Entry 8JSH (electron microscopy, 4.40 A resolution (low resolution: residue-level contacts below are approximate; hydrogen-bond / salt-bridge calls are withheld)); this record covers chains 3 and g of the 14 polymer chains in the assembly.

== Chain 3 ==
Name: 30S ribosomal protein S20
Source organism: Escherichia coli
UniProt: P0A7U7 (RS20_ECOLI); residues 0-86 here correspond to UniProt positions 1-87 (UniProt number = residue number + 1)
Sequence (87 residues; numbered 0 to 86; the number before each row is that of its first residue; numbering starts at 0):
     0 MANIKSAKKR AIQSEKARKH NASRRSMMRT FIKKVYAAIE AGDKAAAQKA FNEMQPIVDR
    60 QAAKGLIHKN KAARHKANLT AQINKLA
Not modelled in the structure: 0-1

== Chain g ==
Molecule: 16S ribosomal RNA
Source organism: Escherichia coli
Sequence (1539 nucleotides; row label = number of the first residue in the row):
     2 AAUUGAAGAG UUUGAUCAUG GCUCAGAUUG AACGCUGGCG GCAGGCCUAA CACAUGCAAG
    62 UCGAACGGUA ACAGGAAGAA GCUUGCUUCU UUGCUGACGA GUGGCGGACG GGUGAGUAAU
   122 GUCUGGGAAA CUGCCUGAUG GAGGGGGAUA ACUACUGGAA ACGGUAGCUA AUACCGCAUA
   182 ACGUCGCAAG ACCAAAGAGG GGGACCUUCG GGCCUCUUGC CAUCGGAUGU GCCCAGAUGG
   242 GAUUAGCUAG UAGGUGGGGU AACGGCUCAC CUAGGCGACG AUCCCUAGCU GGUCUGAGAG
   302 GAUGACCAGC CACACUGGAA CUGAGACACG GUCCAGACUC CUACGGGAGG CAGCAGUGGG
   362 GAAUAUUGCA CAAUGGGCGC AAGCCUGAUG CAGCCAUGCC GCGUGUAUGA AGAAGGCCUU
   422 CGGGUUGUAA AGUACUUUCA GCGGGGAGGA AGGGAGUAAA GUUAAUACCU UUGCUCAUUG
   482 ACGUUACCCG CAGAAGAAGC ACCGGCUAAC UCCGUGCCAG CAGCCGCGGU AAUACGGAGG
   542 GUGCAAGCGU UAAUCGGAAU UACUGGGCGU AAAGCGCACG CAGGCGGUUU GUUAAGUCAG
   602 AUGUGAAAUC CCCGGGCUCA ACCUGGGAAC UGCAUCUGAU ACUGGCAAGC UUGAGUCUCG
   662 UAGAGGGGGG UAGAAUUCCA GGUGUAGCGG UGAAAUGCGU AGAGAUCUGG AGGAAUACCG
   722 GUGGCGAAGG CGGCCCCCUG GACGAAGACU GACGCUCAGG UGCGAAAGCG UGGGGAGCAA
   782 ACAGGAUUAG AUACCCUGGU AGUCCACGCC GUAAACGAUG UCGACUUGGA GGUUGUGCCC
   842 UUGAGGCGUG GCUUCCGGAG CUAACGCGUU AAGUCGACCG CCUGGGGAGU ACGGCCGCAA
   902 GGUUAAAACU CAAAUGAAUU GACGGGGGCC CGCACAAGCG GUGGAGCAUG UGGUUUAAUU
   962 CGAUGCAACG CGAAGAACCU UACCUGGUCU UGACAUCCAC GGAAGUUUUC AGAGAUGAGA
  1022 AUGUGCCUUC GGGAACCGUG AGACAGGUGC UGCAUGGCUG UCGUCAGCUC GUGUUGUGAA
  1082 AUGUUGGGUU AAGUCCCGCA ACGAGCGCAA CCCUUAUCCU UUGUUGCCAG CGGUCCGGCC
  1142 GGGAACUCAA AGGAGACUGC CAGUGAUAAA CUGGAGGAAG GUGGGGAUGA CGUCAAGUCA
  1202 UCAUGGCCCU UACGACCAGG GCUACACACG UGCUACAAUG GCGCAUACAA AGAGAAGCGA
  1262 CCUCGCGAGA GCAAGCGGAC CUCAUAAAGU GCGUCGUAGU CCGGAUUGGA GUCUGCAACU
  1322 CGACUCCAUG AAGUCGGAAU CGCUAGUAAU CGUGGAUCAG AAUGCCACGG UGAAUACGUU
  1382 CCCGGGCCUU GUACACACCG CCCGUCACAC CAUGGGAGUG GGUUGCAAAA GAAGUAGGUA
  1442 GCUUAACCUU CGGGAGGGCG CUUACCACUU UGUGAUUCAU GACUGGGGUG AAGUCGUAAC
  1502 AAGGUAACCG UAGGGGAACC UGCGGUUGGA UCACCUCCU
Not modelled in the structure: 923-1387

== Chain 3 / chain g interface ==
Contacting residue pairs (57):
  Asn2(3) with G331(g); G332(g)
  Lys4(3) with A60(g); G61(g)
  Ser5(3) with G61(g)
  Lys8(3) with U103(g); G104(g)
  Arg9(3) with G107(g); G108(g)
  Gln12(3) with G104(g); G105(g)
  Arg17(3) with C322(g); U323(g)
  Asn20(3) with U323(g)
  Ser22(3) with G1458(g)
  Arg23(3) with C176(g); G177(g)
  Arg24(3) with U323(g)
  Ser25(3) with G1458(g); G1459(g)
  Met26(3) with G1457(g); G1458(g)
  Arg28(3) with A1437(g); G1438(g)
  Thr29(3) with G1457(g); G1458(g)
  Lys32(3) with G1438(g); G1439(g)
  Lys33(3) with G1457(g)
  Tyr35(3) with G259(g)
  Gln54(3) with A192(g); C193(g)
  Pro55(3) with C193(g)
  Asp58(3) with C193(g); C194(g)
  Arg59(3) with G177(g); C178(g); A195(g)
  Lys63(3) with C175(g); C176(g)
  His67(3) with C132(g); A262(g)
  Lys68(3) with U224(g)
  Asn69(3) with A262(g); A263(g)
  Lys70(3) with U261(g)
  Ala72(3) with U185(g); C186(g)
  Arg73(3) with U261(g); A263(g)
  Lys75(3) with U185(g); C186(g)
  Ala76(3) with C186(g); G187(g)
  Asn77(3) with G259(g)
  Thr79(3) with C186(g)
  Gln81(3) with G258(g)
Other interface residues (no listed pair), chain 3 (41 interface residues in all): Ser13, Lys15, Ala21, Phe30, Ala62, His74, Lys84
Other interface residues (no listed pair), chain g (43 interface residues in all): C106, G184, A223, G260, G324, G351, U1436, A1456

== Summary ==
41 residues of chain 3 and 43 residues of chain g are in contact.
Chain 3 is 30S ribosomal protein S20 and chain g is 16S ribosomal RNA, both from Escherichia coli; the
structure, Structure of the 30S-body-IF3 complex from Escherichia coli, was determined by electron microscopy
together with 8JSG from the same study.
